Entry 5LYH (X-ray diffraction, 2.17 A resolution); this record covers chain A.

== Chain A ==
Protein: Poly [ADP-ribose] polymerase 14
Source organism: Homo sapiens
Notes: EC 2.4.2.30
UniProtKB: Q460N5 (PAR14_HUMAN), isoform Q460N5-1; residues 1611-1801 here correspond to UniProt positions 1530-1720 (UniProt number = residue number - 81)
Sequence (193 residues; numbered 1609 to 1801; the number before each row is that of its first residue):
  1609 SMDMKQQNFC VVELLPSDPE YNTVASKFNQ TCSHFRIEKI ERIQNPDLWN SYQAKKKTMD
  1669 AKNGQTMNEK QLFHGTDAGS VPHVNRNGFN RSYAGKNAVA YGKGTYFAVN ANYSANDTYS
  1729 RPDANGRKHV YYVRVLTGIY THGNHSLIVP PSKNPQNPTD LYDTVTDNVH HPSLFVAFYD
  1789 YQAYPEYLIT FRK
Disordered / not traced: 1609-1611, 1701-1705
Disulfides: Cys1618 forms a disulfide with the same residue of a neighbouring copy of this chain
Construct notes: expression tag (1609-1610)
Ligand contacts: 7B8 (3-[2-[4-[2-[[4-[(3-aminocarbonylphenyl)amino]-4-oxidanylidene-butanoyl]amino]ethyl]-1,2,3-triazol-1-yl]ethylsulfamoyl]benzoic acid): Phe1681, His1682, Gly1683, Thr1684, Ser1688, His1691, Val1692, Phe1697, Asn1698, Arg1699, Ser1700, Val1707, Gly1712, Thr1713, Tyr1714, Phe1715, Ala1716, Tyr1721, Ser1722, Tyr1727, Leu1782

== In short ==
Bound to chain A: compound 7B8.
Chain A is Poly [ADP-ribose] polymerase 14 (Homo sapiens); the structure, Human PARP14 (ARTD8), catalytic
fragment in complex with inhibitor H10, was determined by X-ray diffraction, deposited together with 5LXP.
